PDB entry 4V7O | X-ray diffraction, 3.00 A resolution | chains A5 and A6 of the 34 polymer chains in the assembly

# Chain A5
Molecule: Proteasome activator BLM10
From: Saccharomyces cerevisiae
UniProt: P43583 (BLM10_YEAST); residue numbers follow UniProt; this construct covers 239-1037
Amino-acid sequence (799 residues; each row starts with the number of its first residue):
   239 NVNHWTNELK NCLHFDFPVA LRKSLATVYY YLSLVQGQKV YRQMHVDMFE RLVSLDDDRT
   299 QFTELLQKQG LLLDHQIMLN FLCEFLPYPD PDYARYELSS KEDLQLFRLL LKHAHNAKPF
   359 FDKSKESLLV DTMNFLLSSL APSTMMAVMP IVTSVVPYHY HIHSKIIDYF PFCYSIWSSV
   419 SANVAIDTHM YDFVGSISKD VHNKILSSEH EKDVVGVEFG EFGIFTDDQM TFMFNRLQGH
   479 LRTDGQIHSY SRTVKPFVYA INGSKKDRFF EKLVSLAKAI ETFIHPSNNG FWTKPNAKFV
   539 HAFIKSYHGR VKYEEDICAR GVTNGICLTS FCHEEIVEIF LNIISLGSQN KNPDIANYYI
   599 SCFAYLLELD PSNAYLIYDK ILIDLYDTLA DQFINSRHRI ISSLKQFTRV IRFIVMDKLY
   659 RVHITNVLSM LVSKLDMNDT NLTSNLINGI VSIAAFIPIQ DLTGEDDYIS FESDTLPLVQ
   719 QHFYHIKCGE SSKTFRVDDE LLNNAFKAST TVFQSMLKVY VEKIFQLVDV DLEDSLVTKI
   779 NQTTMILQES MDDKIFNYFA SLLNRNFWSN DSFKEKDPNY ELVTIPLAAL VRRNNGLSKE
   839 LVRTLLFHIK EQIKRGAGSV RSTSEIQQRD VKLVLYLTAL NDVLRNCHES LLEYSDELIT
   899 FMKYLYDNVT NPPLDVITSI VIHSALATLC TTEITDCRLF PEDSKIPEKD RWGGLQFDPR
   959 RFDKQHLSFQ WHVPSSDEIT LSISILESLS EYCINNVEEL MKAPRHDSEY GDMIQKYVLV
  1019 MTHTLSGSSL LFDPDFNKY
Differences from the reference sequence: conflict Gln-299 (Asn in P43583), Asn-802 (Gln in P43583), Asn-884 (Gln in P43583)

# Chain A6
Molecule: Proteasome activator BLM10
From: Saccharomyces cerevisiae
UniProt: P43583 (BLM10_YEAST); numbering as in UniProt (aligned over 1147-2143)
Amino-acid sequence (997 residues; numbered 1147 to 2143; the number before each row is that of its first residue):
  1147 LDIYTCNYYF GNTTEEKLQN PNYLNVHRVR ARIGHFFHKL YVFLSTNFEN NTNMFQILLH
  1207 GLKVWFTDLG QETVFNEDPN AFIDVDFLEN VQSLSHVNEP FTRTNFAIRA NSLHQSRVLL
  1267 HSTNRKASKL ENLLLVDIIQ LATSLYPDIY KPAQGTLVHC MKQLVGSYGV VINKIIPSLE
  1327 KAIKDHDYMK IQVILNVLLI KKIHRKLMTD YKDIGRLIFL LIECCRVNEL EIGMYADKIL
  1387 TDIVIGIKIP SSVCVISDQA FLPLAPPDGT INLQVEAVKL AKKKKREYYL SLLVDLQDKL
  1447 LDKLDNEKDM GWKIRMFILR FVTQIQSNLE SKPDKRAVFS IISQISTKHP EIIHLVVKSL
  1507 LSTCNKIISL SDYEYDITRA YKNEFNPSFV EILDTSTTSF PKTFTEEMNN FDNPKYFIDL
  1567 RAYVGWLCWG RLMYVMSPKA LKLNLRENEL EVLKTAGHLL TREFLRDVTM NLVQDNETRG
  1627 VFSSGNVSFF SLVILLISSG FCELNMSDLF ELCESYYNKD DKASMIMSVE IVAGLVCGSK
  1687 FMSVSDLDKR DTFIENFLAK CLDYELNHDA FEIWSTLAWW LPAVVDLRRS KTFFCHFINA
  1747 DGMFDRESDA ATHQTSKIYM LRSILMSMEF RAPDVGKLFD ELVFDHPYDQ VRQAVAKLLT
  1807 TLVQNQSNPS ISDPTTLLEA ERNDPDGLGL PLKSVPEKVD AYIKKQFEII KNLEDSVVGL
  1867 NPQQFIKTDY FYRTSTIFYW IKEMARGPNK VLLVPYLVDY VLPFLIGLVK HKDVCALASL
  1927 DPVRLYAGLG YMPIRKNHVA AIVDYVCSSN VALSSNQTKL QLAFIQHFLS AELLQLTEEE
  1987 KNKILEFVVS NLYNEQFVEV RVRAASILSD IVHNWKEEQP LLSLIERFAK GLDVNKYTSK
  2047 ERQKLSKTDI KIHGNVLGLG AIISAFPYVF PLPPWIPKNL SNLSSWARTS GMTGNAAKNT
  2107 ISEFKKVRAD TWKFDRASFN TEELEDLEGV LWRSYYA
Differences from the reference sequence: conflict Asn-1168 (Gln in P43583), Asn-1171 (Gln in P43583), Asn-2085 (Gln in P43583), Asn-2101 (Gln in P43583)
UniProt features mapped onto this chain:
  - motif: Tyr-2141 to Ala-2143 (YYX motif)
  - mutagenesis: Tyr-1663 to Asn-1664 (Abolishes binding to acetylated histones), Arg-2139 (R2139D: Does not affect binding to the proteasome), Ser-2140 (S2140H: Abolishes binding to the proteasome), Tyr-2141 to Ala-2143 (Loss of function), Tyr-2141 (Y2141M: Does not affect viability in the presence of cycloheximide), Tyr-2142 (Y2142A/V: Loss of function; abolishes binding to the proteasome; Y2142V: Abolishes binding to the proteasome), Ala-2143 (A2143S: Does not affect viability in the presence of cycloheximide)

# Chain A5 / chain A6 interface
Pairs across the interface (264):
  Asn-249(A5) / Leu-1266(A6)
  Phe-253(A5) / Ile-1149(A6)  hydrophobic
  Ser-262(A5) / Pro-1409(A6)  hydrogen bond (side chain-backbone)
  Leu-263(A5) / Leu-1410(A6)  hydrophobic
  Thr-265(A5) / Gln-1405(A6)
  Thr-265(A5) / Pro-1409(A6)
  Val-266(A5) / Ala-1406(A6)
  Val-266(A5) / Leu-1410(A6)  hydrophobic
  Tyr-269(A5) / Ser-1403(A6)
  Tyr-269(A5) / Gln-1405(A6)
  Tyr-269(A5) / Ala-1406(A6)  hydrophobic
  Leu-270(A5) / Ile-1402(A6)  hydrophobic
  Leu-270(A5) / Ala-1406(A6)
  Val-273(A5) / Val-1401(A6)
  Val-273(A5) / Ile-1402(A6)  hydrophobic
  Gln-274(A5) / Cys-1400(A6)
  Gln-274(A5) / Val-1401(A6)  hydrogen bond (backbone-backbone)
  Gln-274(A5) / Tyr-1527(A6)
  Gln-274(A5) / Asn-1529(A6)  hydrogen bond
  Gly-275(A5) / Ser-1398(A6)
  Gly-275(A5) / Leu-1475(A6)
  Gly-275(A5) / Tyr-1527(A6)
  Gln-276(A5) / Pro-1396(A6)
  Gln-276(A5) / Cys-1400(A6)
  Lys-277(A5) / Pro-1396(A6)
  Arg-297(A5) / Asn-1244(A6)
  Asn-318(A5) / Asn-1529(A6)  hydrogen bond
  Glu-322(A5) / Asn-1529(A6)
  Glu-322(A5) / Phe-1531(A6)
  Leu-324(A5) / Tyr-1569(A6)  hydrophobic
  Pro-325(A5) / Leu-1566(A6)  hydrophobic
  Pro-325(A5) / Arg-1567(A6)
  Pro-325(A5) / Tyr-1569(A6)
  Tyr-326(A5) / Phe-1531(A6)
  Tyr-326(A5) / Pro-1533(A6)
  Tyr-326(A5) / Val-1536(A6)
  Tyr-326(A5) / Leu-1566(A6)
  Pro-327(A5) / Asp-1565(A6)
  Pro-327(A5) / Tyr-1580(A6)
  Asp-328(A5) / Phe-1535(A6)
  Asp-328(A5) / Asp-1565(A6)
  Asp-328(A5) / Met-1582(A6)
  Asp-328(A5) / Lys-1686(A6)  salt bridge
  Pro-329(A5) / Asp-1565(A6)
  Pro-329(A5) / Leu-1566(A6)  hydrophobic
  Pro-329(A5) / Val-1730(A6)
  Asp-330(A5) / Lys-1686(A6)  salt bridge
  Tyr-331(A5) / Ser-1515(A6)
  Tyr-331(A5) / Asp-1518(A6)  hydrogen bond
  Tyr-331(A5) / Tyr-1519(A6)
  Arg-333(A5) / Ala-1526(A6)  hydrogen bond (side chain-backbone)
  Asn-372(A5) / Pro-1820(A6)
  Phe-373(A5) / Arg-1577(A6)
  Leu-375(A5) / Leu-1573(A6)
  Leu-375(A5) / Cys-1574(A6)
  Ser-376(A5) / Val-1570(A6)
  Ser-376(A5) / Gly-1571(A6)  hydrogen bond (backbone-backbone)
  Ser-376(A5) / Cys-1574(A6)  hydrogen bond (side chain-backbone)
  Ser-376(A5) / Trp-1575(A6)
  Ser-376(A5) / Gly-1576(A6)
  Ser-376(A5) / Arg-1577(A6)  hydrogen bond (side chain-backbone)
  Ser-377(A5) / Tyr-1569(A6)
  Ser-377(A5) / Arg-1577(A6)  hydrogen bond
  Leu-378(A5) / Gly-1571(A6)
  Leu-378(A5) / Trp-1572(A6)
  Leu-378(A5) / Leu-1573(A6)
  Ala-379(A5) / Tyr-1569(A6)
  Ala-379(A5) / Trp-1572(A6)  hydrophobic
  Pro-380(A5) / Trp-1572(A6)
  Ser-381(A5) / Arg-1567(A6)  hydrogen bond
  Thr-382(A5) / Tyr-1569(A6)
  Asp-406(A5) / Leu-1824(A6)
  Tyr-407(A5) / Leu-1824(A6)  hydrophobic
  Pro-409(A5) / Glu-1827(A6)
  Pro-409(A5) / Leu-1834(A6)
  Pro-409(A5) / Gly-1835(A6)
  Phe-410(A5) / Leu-1573(A6)  hydrophobic
  Phe-410(A5) / Glu-1827(A6)
  Tyr-412(A5) / Leu-1834(A6)
  Tyr-412(A5) / Gly-1835(A6)  hydrogen bond (backbone-backbone)
  Ser-413(A5) / Glu-1827(A6)  hydrogen bond
  Ser-413(A5) / Gly-1835(A6)
  Ser-413(A5) / Leu-1836(A6)  hydrogen bond (side chain-backbone)
  Ser-413(A5) / Leu-1838(A6)
  Ser-416(A5) / Leu-1834(A6)
  Ser-416(A5) / Arg-1941(A6)  hydrogen bond
  Ser-417(A5) / Leu-1838(A6)
  Ser-417(A5) / Val-1897(A6)
  Ser-417(A5) / Pro-1939(A6)
  Val-418(A5) / Pro-1939(A6)
  Ser-419(A5) / Lys-1896(A6)  hydrogen bond
  Ser-419(A5) / Pro-1939(A6)
  Thr-464(A5) / Gly-1833(A6)
  Asp-466(A5) / Gly-1833(A6)
  Asp-466(A5) / Leu-1834(A6)
  Asp-466(A5) / Lys-1942(A6)  salt bridge
  Gln-467(A5) / Gly-1833(A6)  hydrogen bond (side chain-backbone)
  Thr-469(A5) / Leu-1980(A6)
  Thr-469(A5) / Gln-1981(A6)
  Phe-472(A5) / Leu-1980(A6)
  Asn-473(A5) / Ala-1977(A6)
  Asn-473(A5) / Glu-1978(A6)
  Asn-473(A5) / Leu-1979(A6)
  Asn-473(A5) / Leu-1980(A6)
  Asn-473(A5) / Gln-1981(A6)
  Gln-476(A5) / Ser-1976(A6)  hydrogen bond (side chain-backbone)
  Gln-476(A5) / Ala-1977(A6)
  Gln-476(A5) / Leu-1980(A6)
  Arg-480(A5) / Ser-1976(A6)  hydrogen bond
  Thr-481(A5) / Tyr-1937(A6)
  Ser-513(A5) / Leu-1980(A6)
  Leu-514(A5) / Leu-1980(A6)  hydrophobic
  Lys-516(A5) / His-2019(A6)
  Lys-516(A5) / Asn-2020(A6)
  Lys-516(A5) / Lys-2022(A6)
  Ala-517(A5) / Asn-2020(A6)  hydrogen bond (backbone-side chain)
  Thr-520(A5) / His-2019(A6)  hydrogen bond
  Thr-520(A5) / Tyr-2074(A6)
  His-523(A5) / Tyr-2074(A6)
  Asn-526(A5) / Tyr-2074(A6)  hydrogen bond
  Lys-543(A5) / Ser-1241(A6)
  Lys-543(A5) / His-1242(A6)
  His-546(A5) / Ser-1241(A6)  hydrogen bond (side chain-backbone)
  His-546(A5) / His-1242(A6)
  Gly-547(A5) / His-1242(A6)
  Lys-550(A5) / His-1242(A6)
  Leu-584(A5) / Phe-2076(A6)  hydrophobic
  Tyr-603(A5) / Leu-1240(A6)  hydrophobic
  Tyr-603(A5) / Ser-1241(A6)  hydrogen bond
  Glu-606(A5) / Leu-1240(A6)
  Arg-650(A5) / Gln-1238(A6)  hydrogen bond (side chain-backbone)
  Arg-650(A5) / Leu-1240(A6)
  Arg-650(A5) / Pro-1246(A6)  hydrogen bond (side chain-backbone)
  Phe-651(A5) / Leu-1240(A6)  hydrophobic
  Ser-690(A5) / Val-1237(A6)
  Ala-693(A5) / Gln-1238(A6)
  Ala-693(A5) / Thr-1248(A6)
  Phe-694(A5) / Val-1237(A6)
  Phe-694(A5) / Gln-1238(A6)
  Thr-776(A5) / Pro-1225(A6)
  Gln-780(A5) / Ile-1229(A6)
  Gln-780(A5) / Asp-1230(A6)
  Gln-780(A5) / Phe-1233(A6)
  Met-783(A5) / Ala-1227(A6)
  Met-783(A5) / Phe-1228(A6)
  Met-783(A5) / Ile-1229(A6)
  Ile-784(A5) / Ile-1229(A6)  hydrophobic
  Ile-784(A5) / Leu-1234(A6)  hydrophobic
  Ile-823(A5) / Pro-1225(A6)
  Ile-823(A5) / Asn-1226(A6)
  Ala-826(A5) / Ala-1227(A6)  hydrophobic
  Arg-830(A5) / Ala-1227(A6)  hydrogen bond (side chain-backbone)
  Arg-830(A5) / Phe-1228(A6)
  Arg-883(A5) / Glu-1218(A6)  salt bridge
  Asn-884(A5) / Ala-1227(A6)
  Asn-884(A5) / Phe-1228(A6)
  Ile-918(A5) / Phe-1221(A6)  hydrophobic
  His-921(A5) / Glu-1218(A6)  salt bridge
  Thr-930(A5) / Asn-1153(A6)  hydrogen bond
  Thr-930(A5) / His-1260(A6)  hydrogen bond (backbone-side chain)
  Glu-931(A5) / Phe-1228(A6)
  Glu-931(A5) / Asn-1257(A6)
  Glu-931(A5) / Gln-1261(A6)
  Ile-932(A5) / Ala-1253(A6)
  Ile-932(A5) / Asn-1257(A6)
  Asp-934(A5) / Arg-1249(A6)  salt bridge
  Asp-934(A5) / Ala-1253(A6)
  Cys-935(A5) / Arg-1249(A6)
  Cys-935(A5) / Thr-1250(A6)  hydrogen bond (backbone-side chain)
  Arg-936(A5) / Arg-1249(A6)  hydrogen bond (backbone-side chain)
  Leu-937(A5) / Thr-1248(A6)
  Leu-937(A5) / Arg-1249(A6)
  Leu-937(A5) / Thr-1250(A6)
  Pro-939(A5) / Arg-1249(A6)
  Gly-952(A5) / Thr-1248(A6)  hydrogen bond (backbone-side chain)
  Gln-954(A5) / Pro-1246(A6)
  Arg-959(A5) / Asn-1244(A6)  hydrogen bond (side chain-backbone)
  Arg-959(A5) / Glu-1245(A6)  hydrogen bond (side chain-backbone)
  Arg-959(A5) / Phe-1247(A6)
  Arg-959(A5) / Phe-1252(A6)
  Phe-960(A5) / Phe-1252(A6)  hydrophobic
  His-964(A5) / Arg-1249(A6)  hydrogen bond (backbone-side chain)
  Ser-966(A5) / Arg-1249(A6)
  Phe-967(A5) / Arg-1249(A6)
  Phe-967(A5) / Phe-1252(A6)
  Phe-967(A5) / Ala-1253(A6)  hydrophobic
  Trp-969(A5) / Ala-1256(A6)
  Trp-969(A5) / Asn-1257(A6)
  Trp-969(A5) / His-1260(A6)
  Val-971(A5) / Asn-1153(A6)
  Pro-972(A5) / Asn-1153(A6)
  Pro-972(A5) / Tyr-1155(A6)
  Ser-974(A5) / Tyr-1155(A6)
  Ile-977(A5) / Tyr-1155(A6)  hydrophobic
  Ile-977(A5) / Asn-1168(A6)
  Thr-978(A5) / Asn-1168(A6)  hydrogen bond
  Ile-981(A5) / Asn-1168(A6)
  Ile-981(A5) / Asn-1171(A6)
  Ile-981(A5) / Val-1172(A6)  hydrophobic
  Leu-984(A5) / Val-1175(A6)  hydrophobic
  Glu-985(A5) / Asn-1171(A6)  hydrogen bond
  Glu-985(A5) / Val-1175(A6)
  Glu-985(A5) / Arg-1178(A6)  salt bridge
  Ser-988(A5) / Ile-1179(A6)
  Glu-989(A5) / Arg-1178(A6)  salt bridge
  Ile-992(A5) / Arg-1178(A6)
  Ile-992(A5) / Phe-1182(A6)  hydrophobic
  Val-995(A5) / Phe-1182(A6)  hydrophobic
  Val-995(A5) / Leu-1186(A6)  hydrophobic
  Glu-996(A5) / Lys-1185(A6)
  Met-999(A5) / Leu-1186(A6)  hydrophobic
  Met-999(A5) / Phe-1189(A6)  hydrophobic
  Ala-1001(A5) / Asn-1193(A6)
  Arg-1003(A5) / Asn-1193(A6)  hydrogen bond (side chain-backbone)
  Arg-1003(A5) / Phe-1194(A6)
  Arg-1003(A5) / Glu-1195(A6)  salt bridge
  Tyr-1008(A5) / Phe-1189(A6)
  Tyr-1008(A5) / Phe-1194(A6)  hydrophobic
  Gly-1009(A5) / Met-1200(A6)
  Ile-1012(A5) / Met-1200(A6)  hydrophobic
  Gln-1013(A5) / Asn-1199(A6)
  Gln-1013(A5) / Met-1200(A6)
  Gln-1013(A5) / Ile-1203(A6)
  Val-1016(A5) / Leu-1186(A6)  hydrophobic
  Val-1016(A5) / Ile-1203(A6)  hydrophobic
  Leu-1017(A5) / Ile-1203(A6)  hydrophobic
  Met-1019(A5) / Phe-1182(A6)  hydrophobic
  Met-1019(A5) / Phe-1183(A6)  hydrophobic
  Thr-1020(A5) / Gly-1207(A6)
  Thr-1020(A5) / Val-1210(A6)
  His-1021(A5) / Phe-1221(A6)
  Leu-1023(A5) / Arg-1176(A6)
  Leu-1023(A5) / Ile-1179(A6)  hydrophobic
  Leu-1023(A5) / Val-1210(A6)  hydrophobic
  Leu-1023(A5) / Trp-1211(A6)
  Ser-1024(A5) / Asp-1214(A6)
  Ser-1027(A5) / Asp-1214(A6)
  Ser-1027(A5) / Leu-1215(A6)
  Ser-1027(A5) / Gly-1216(A6)
  Ser-1027(A5) / Gln-1217(A6)  hydrogen bond (side chain-backbone)
  Ser-1027(A5) / Glu-1218(A6)
  Leu-1028(A5) / Tyr-1154(A6)
  Leu-1028(A5) / Gly-1216(A6)
  Leu-1029(A5) / Tyr-1154(A6)  hydrogen bond (backbone-side chain)
  Leu-1029(A5) / Val-1172(A6)
  Leu-1029(A5) / His-1173(A6)
  Phe-1030(A5) / Tyr-1154(A6)
  Phe-1030(A5) / Val-1172(A6)  hydrophobic
  Phe-1030(A5) / Arg-1176(A6)
  Phe-1030(A5) / Asp-1214(A6)
  Phe-1030(A5) / Leu-1215(A6)
  Asp-1031(A5) / Tyr-1154(A6)
  Asp-1031(A5) / Lys-1163(A6)  salt bridge
  Asp-1031(A5) / Tyr-1169(A6)  hydrogen bond
  Asp-1031(A5) / His-1173(A6)  hydrogen bond (backbone-side chain)
  Pro-1032(A5) / Thr-1269(A6)
  Pro-1032(A5) / Arg-1271(A6)
  Phe-1034(A5) / Tyr-1169(A6)  hydrophobic
  Phe-1034(A5) / His-1173(A6)
  Asn-1035(A5) / Ser-1274(A6)
  Asn-1035(A5) / Glu-1277(A6)
  Tyr-1037(A5) / Glu-1161(A6)
  Tyr-1037(A5) / Lys-1163(A6)
  Tyr-1037(A5) / Leu-1164(A6)  hydrophobic
Also at the interface, not in a pair above, chain A5 (160 interface residues in all): Glu-246, His-252, Leu-272, Asp-296, Ile-315, Ala-332, Ile-414, Phe-470, Lys-510, Glu-519, Asn-580, Ala-602, Asn-633, Val-689, Lys-777, Glu-787, Ala-827, Thr-929, Phe-938, Leu-965, Ser-973, Leu-998, Pro-1002, Gly-1025
Also at the interface, not in a pair above, chain A6 (151 interface residues in all): Tyr-1150, Phe-1156, Thr-1159, Leu-1170, Leu-1204, His-1206, Ser-1239, Val-1243, Ile-1254, Arg-1263, Val-1264, Val-1399, Ile-1514, Glu-1530, Ile-1564, Ala-1568, Val-1581, Glu-1775, Thr-1821, Arg-1828, Pro-2073, Lys-2119

# In short
160 residues of chain A5 and 151 residues of chain A6 are in contact, with 42 hydrogen bonds and 10 salt
bridges. Among the polar pairs are Asp-328(A5)/Lys-1686(A6), Asp-330(A5)/Lys-1686(A6) and
Asp-466(A5)/Lys-1942(A6). UniProt lists 7 mutagenesis sites on chain A6.
Chain A5 is Proteasome activator BLM10 and chain A6 is Proteasome activator BLM10, both from Saccharomyces
cerevisiae; the structure, Proteasome Activator Complex, was determined by X-ray diffraction.
